7SAN - chains A and C of the 4 polymer chains in the assembly; structure by X-ray diffraction, 2.58 A resolution.

# Chain A (and C)
Name: Hypoxanthine-guanine phosphoribosyltransferase
Source organism: Homo sapiens
Notes: EC 2.4.2.8; chain C of this document is another copy of the same molecule, construct and numbering; everything in this record applies to it too
UniProt: P00492 (HPRT_HUMAN); residues 1-217 here correspond to UniProt positions 2-218 (UniProt number = residue number + 1)
Chain sequence (217 residues; row label = number of the first residue in the row):
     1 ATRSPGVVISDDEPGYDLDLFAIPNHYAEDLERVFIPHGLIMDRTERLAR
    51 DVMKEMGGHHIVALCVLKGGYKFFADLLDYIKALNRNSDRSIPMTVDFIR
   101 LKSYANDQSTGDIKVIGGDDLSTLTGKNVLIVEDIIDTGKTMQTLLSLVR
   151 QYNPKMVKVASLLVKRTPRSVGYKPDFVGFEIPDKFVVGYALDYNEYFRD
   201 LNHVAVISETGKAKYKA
Disordered / not traced: 1-3, 103-120 (chain C: 102-119)
Sequence notes: engineered mutation Ala22 (Cys23 in P00492), Ala105 (Cys106 in P00492), Ala205 (Cys206 in P00492)
Ligand contacts: 8QI (({(2S)-3-(2-amino-6-oxo-1,6-dihydro-9H-purin-9-yl)-2-[(2S)-2-hydroxy-2-phosphonoethoxy]propoxy}methyl)phosphonic acid): Glu133, Ile135, Ile136, Asp137, Thr138, Gly139, Lys140, Thr141, Lys165, Lys185, Phe186, Val187, Val188, Leu192, Asp193
UniProt features mapped onto this chain:
  - active site: Asp137 (Proton acceptor)
  - binding site (GMP): Lys68, Glu133 to Thr141, Lys165, Lys185 to Val187, Asp193
  - binding site (Mg(2+)): Asp193
  - modified residue: Ala1 (N-acetylalanine), Lys102 (N6-acetyllysine), Thr141 (Phosphothreonine)
  - cross-link: Lys114 (Glycyl lysine isopeptide (Lys-Gly) (interchain with G-Cter in SUMO1))

# Interface between chain A and chain C
Residue-residue contacts - 40 pairs, chain A then chain C:
  Gly6(A) - Leu20(C)
  Val7(A) - Leu20(C)  hydrophobic
  Tyr16(A) - Tyr16(C)
  Leu18(A) - Arg47(C)  hydrogen bond (backbone-side chain)
  Asp19(A) - Arg47(C)  hydrogen bond (backbone-side chain)
  Leu20(A) - Gly6(C)
  Leu20(A) - Val7(C)
  Leu20(A) - Arg44(C)  hydrogen bond (backbone-side chain)
  Leu20(A) - Arg47(C)
  Phe21(A) - Leu40(C)  hydrophobic
  Phe21(A) - Asp43(C)
  Phe21(A) - Arg44(C)
  Phe21(A) - Arg47(C)  hydrogen bond (backbone-side chain)
  Ala22(A) - Glu46(C)
  Ala22(A) - Arg47(C)
  Ala22(A) - Arg50(C)
  Pro37(A) - Leu40(C)  hydrophobic
  Pro37(A) - Asp43(C)
  His38(A) - Asp43(C)  hydrogen bond (backbone-side chain)
  Gly39(A) - Gly39(C)
  Gly39(A) - Asp43(C)  hydrogen bond (backbone-side chain)
  Leu40(A) - Tyr16(C)
  Leu40(A) - Phe21(C)  hydrophobic
  Leu40(A) - Pro37(C)  hydrophobic
  Leu40(A) - Asp43(C)
  Asp43(A) - Phe21(C)
  Asp43(A) - Pro37(C)
  Asp43(A) - His38(C)  hydrogen bond (side chain-backbone)
  Asp43(A) - Gly39(C)  hydrogen bond (side chain-backbone)
  Asp43(A) - His203(C)
  Arg44(A) - Leu20(C)  hydrogen bond (side chain-backbone)
  Arg44(A) - Phe21(C)
  Glu46(A) - Ala22(C)
  Arg47(A) - Leu18(C)
  Arg47(A) - Asp19(C)  hydrogen bond (side chain-backbone)
  Arg47(A) - Leu20(C)
  Arg47(A) - Phe21(C)  hydrogen bond (side chain-backbone)
  Arg50(A) - Ala22(C)
  Arg50(A) - Ile23(C)
  His203(A) - Asp43(C)
Other interface residues (no listed pair), chain A (19 interface residues in all): Ile23

# Summary
Chain A and chain C each contribute 19 residues to their interface; the contacts include 11 hydrogen bonds.
Among the polar pairs are Leu18(A)-Arg47(C), Asp19(A)-Arg47(C) and Leu20(A)-Arg44(C). Bound to chain A:
compound 8QI.
Chain A and chain C are both Hypoxanthine-guanine phosphoribosyltransferase (Homo sapiens); the structure,
Crystal structure of human hypoxanthine guanine phosphoribzosyltransferase in complex with
(4S,7S)-7-hydroxy-4-((guanin-9-yl)methyl)-2,5-dioxaheptan-1,7-diphosphonate, was determined by X-ray
diffraction, deposited together with 7SB7 and 7SCR.
